Entry 1AFQ (X-ray diffraction, 1.80 A resolution); this record covers chains A and B of the 3 polymer chains in the assembly.

# Chain A
Molecule: Bovine gamma-chymotrypsin
Organism: Bos taurus
Notes: EC 3.4.21.1
UniProt: P00766 (CTRA_BOVIN); residues 1-13 here = UniProt positions 1-13
Sequence (13 residues; numbered 1 to 13; the number before each row is that of its first residue):
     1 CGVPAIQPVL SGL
Not modelled in the structure: 11-13

# Chain B
Molecule: Bovine gamma-chymotrypsin
Organism: Bos taurus
Notes: EC 3.4.21.1
UniProt: P00766 (CTRA_BOVIN); residues 16-146 here = UniProt positions 16-146
Sequence (131 residues; each row starts with the number of its first residue):
    16 IVNGEEAVPG SWPWQVSLQD KTGFHFCGGS LINENWVVTA AHCGVTTSDV VVAGEFDQGS
    76 SSEKIQKLKI AKVFKNSKYN SLTINNDITL LKLSTAASFS QTVSAVCLPS ASDDFAAGTT
   136 CVTTGWGLTR Y
Swiss-Prot annotation at these positions:
  - active site (Charge relay system): H57, D102
Disulfides: C42-C58
Small-molecule neighbours:
  - 0FG (D-leucyl-N-(4-fluorobenzyl)-L-phenylalaninamide), molecule 1: I47, C122, L123, P124, S125
  - 0FG, molecule 2: H57, Y94, I99

# Interface between chain A and chain B
Residue-residue contacts (21):
  C1(A) - A120(B)
  C1(A) - V121(B)
  C1(A) - C122(B)  disulfide
  G2(A) - W29(B)
  G2(A) - A120(B)  hydrogen bond (backbone-backbone)
  G2(A) - C122(B)  hydrogen bond (backbone-side chain)
  P4(A) - S26(B)
  P4(A) - P28(B)
  P4(A) - W29(B)  hydrophobic
  A5(A) - Q116(B)
  I6(A) - V23(B)  hydrophobic
  I6(A) - P24(B)
  I6(A) - G25(B)
  I6(A) - S26(B)
  I6(A) - Q116(B)
  I6(A) - T117(B)
  Q7(A) - S26(B)
  P8(A) - S26(B)
  P8(A) - W27(B)  hydrophobic
  V9(A) - V23(B)  hydrophobic
  L10(A) - V137(B)  hydrophobic
Other interface residues (no listed pair), chain B (14 interface residues in all): E20
Cross-chain cystine bridges: C1(A)-C122(B)

# Summary
Chain A and chain B form an interface of 9 and 14 residues respectively, with 1 disulfide bond and 2 hydrogen
bonds. Polar contacts include G2(A)-C122(B) and G2(A)-A120(B). Bound to chain B: compound 0FG. UniProt lists
active-site residues H57(B) and D102(B) on chain B.
Chain A is Bovine gamma-chymotrypsin and chain B is Bovine gamma-chymotrypsin, both from Bos taurus; the
structure, Crystal structure of bovine gamma-chymotrypsin complexed with a synthetic inhibitor, was determined
by X-ray diffraction (same publication as 1AB9).
